PDB entry 8G9T | electron microscopy, 3.60 A resolution | chains M and O of the 15 polymer chains in the assembly

== Chain M ==
Name: Cas7
Organism: Neisseria lactamica
Reference sequence: A0A378VEU0 (A0A378VEU0_NEILA); residue numbers follow UniProt; this construct covers 2-283
Amino-acid sequence (283 residues; row label = number of the first residue in the row):
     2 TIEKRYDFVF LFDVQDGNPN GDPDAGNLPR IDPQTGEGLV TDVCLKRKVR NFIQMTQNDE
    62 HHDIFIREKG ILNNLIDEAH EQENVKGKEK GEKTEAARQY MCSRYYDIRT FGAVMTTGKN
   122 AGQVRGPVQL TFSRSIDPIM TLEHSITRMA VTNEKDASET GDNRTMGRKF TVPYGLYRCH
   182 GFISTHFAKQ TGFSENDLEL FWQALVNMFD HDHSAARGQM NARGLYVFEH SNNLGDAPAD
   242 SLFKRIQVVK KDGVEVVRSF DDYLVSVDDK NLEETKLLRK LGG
Not modelled in the structure: 75-94
Sequence notes: expression tag (284)

== Chain O ==
Molecule: crRNA
Sequence (43 nucleotides; numbered 4 to 46; the number before each row is that of its first residue):
     4 GAAACAGGGU CAGCUUGCCG UAGGUGGCAU CGCCCUCGUA AAA

== How chain M and chain O interact ==
Contacting residue pairs (49; chain M residue first):
  Pro20(M) - G10(O)  phosphate contact
  Asn21(M) - A9(O)  phosphate contact
  Gly22(M) - A9(O)  hydrogen bond to the phosphate
  Asp23(M) - A9(O)  base contact
  Pro24(M) - A9(O)  base contact
  Gly27(M) - A9(O)  base contact
  Asn28(M) - A9(O)  hydrogen bond to the sugar
  Arg31(M) - A9(O)  salt bridge to the phosphate
  Thr42(M) - A9(O)  hydrogen bond to the phosphate
  Val44(M) - A7(O)  sugar contact
  Val44(M) - C8(O)  phosphate contact
  Val44(M) - A9(O)  phosphate contact
  Cys45(M) - C8(O)  sugar contact
  Cys45(M) - A9(O)  phosphate contact
  Lys47(M) - A7(O)  salt bridge to the phosphate
  Arg48(M) - A7(O)  hydrogen bond to the phosphate
  Arg48(M) - C8(O)  salt bridge to the phosphate
  Lys49(M) - G10(O)  salt bridge to the phosphate
  Arg51(M) - A6(O)  hydrogen bond to the phosphate
  Arg51(M) - A7(O)  salt bridge to the phosphate
  Ile67(M) - A6(O)  sugar contact
  Glu69(M) - C8(O)  base contact
  Phe112(M) - A6(O)  sugar contact
  Gly113(M) - A6(O)  sugar contact
  Ala114(M) - A5(O)  sugar contact
  Ala114(M) - A6(O)  hydrogen bond to the sugar
  Val115(M) - A5(O)  base contact
  Val115(M) - A6(O)  base contact
  Gln124(M) - A5(O)  hydrogen bond to the base
  Ser146(M) - A15(O)  sugar contact
  Ile147(M) - U13(O)  sugar contact
  Ile147(M) - A15(O)  phosphate contact
  Thr148(M) - U13(O)  hydrogen bond to the sugar
  Thr148(M) - C14(O)  sugar contact
  Thr148(M) - A15(O)  hydrogen bond to the phosphate
  Arg149(M) - G12(O)  base contact
  Arg149(M) - U13(O)  phosphate contact
  Arg149(M) - C14(O)  phosphate contact
  Met150(M) - C14(O)  hydrogen bond to the phosphate
  Met150(M) - G16(O)  sugar contact
  Thr166(M) - U13(O)  base contact
  Gly168(M) - U13(O)  base contact
  Arg169(M) - U13(O)  base contact
  Ser215(M) - G11(O)  hydrogen bond to the phosphate
  Ser215(M) - G12(O)  phosphate contact
  Ala216(M) - G12(O)  hydrogen bond to the phosphate
  Ala217(M) - G11(O)  phosphate contact
  Arg218(M) - G10(O)  phosphate contact
  Arg218(M) - G11(O)  salt bridge to the phosphate
Other interface residues (no listed pair), chain M (43 interface residues in all): Asn19, Asp108, Val125, Arg126, Ala151, Asp163, Arg165, Met167, Lys170

== Overview ==
43 residues of chain M and 12 residues of chain O are in contact; the contacts include 12 hydrogen bonds and 6
salt bridges. Polar pairs include Gln124(M)-A5(O), Asn28(M)-A9(O) and Ala114(M)-A6(O).
Here chain M is Cas7 (Neisseria lactamica) and chain O is crRNA. Entry 8G9T (Exploiting Activation and
Inactivation Mechanisms in Type I-C CRISPR-Cas3 for Genome Editing Applications) was determined by electron
microscopy together with 8G9S, 8G9U, 8GAF, 8GAM and 8GAN from the same study.
